Entry 1H07 (X-ray diffraction, 1.85 A resolution); this record covers chain A.

== Chain A ==
Name: Cell division protein kinase 2
Organism: Homo sapiens
Notes: EC 2.7.1.37
UniProtKB: P24941 (CDK2_HUMAN); numbering as in UniProt (aligned over 1-298)
Amino-acid sequence (299 residues; each row starts with the number of its first residue; numbering starts at 0):
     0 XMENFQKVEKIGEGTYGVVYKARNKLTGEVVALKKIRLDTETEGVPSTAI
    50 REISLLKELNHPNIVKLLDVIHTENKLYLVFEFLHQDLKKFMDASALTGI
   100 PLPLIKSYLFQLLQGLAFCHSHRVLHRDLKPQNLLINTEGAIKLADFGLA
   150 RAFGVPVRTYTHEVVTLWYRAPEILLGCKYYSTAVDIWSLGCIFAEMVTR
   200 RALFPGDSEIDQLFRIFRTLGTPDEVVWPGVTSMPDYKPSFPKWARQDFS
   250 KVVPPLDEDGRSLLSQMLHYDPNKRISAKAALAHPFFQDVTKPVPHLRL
Disordered / not traced: 37-43, 151-154, 297-298
Modified positions: ACE (acetyl group) at position 0
Ligand contacts: MFP / MFQ: Ile-10, Gly-11, Glu-12, Gly-13, Val-18, Ala-31, Lys-33, Val-64, Phe-80, Glu-81, Phe-82, Leu-83, His-84, Gln-85, Asp-86, Lys-88, Lys-89, Gln-131, Asn-132, Leu-134, Ala-144, Asp-145
Swiss-Prot annotation at these positions:
  - active site: Asp-127 (Proton acceptor)
  - binding site (ATP): Ile-10 to Val-18, Lys-33, Glu-81 to Leu-83, Asp-86, Lys-129 to Asn-132, Asp-145
  - binding site (Mg(2+)): Asn-132, Asp-145
  - site (CDK7 binding): Lys-9, Lys-88, Lys-89, Leu-166
  - modified residue: Met-1 (N-acetylmethionine), Lys-6 (N6-acetyllysine), Thr-14 (Phosphothreonine), Tyr-15 (Phosphotyrosine), Tyr-19 (Phosphotyrosine), Thr-160 (Phosphothreonine)
  - natural variant: Pro-45 (P45L: In a glioblastoma multiforme sample)
  - mutagenesis: Lys-9 (K9F: Reduced phosphorylation by CAK), Thr-14 (T14A: 2-fold increase in activity), Tyr-15 (Y15F: 2-fold increase in activity), Lys-88 to Lys-89 (Reduced phosphorylation by CAK), Thr-160 (T160A: Abolishes activity), Leu-166 (L166R: Reduced phosphorylation by CAK and reduced kinase activity)

== In short ==
Chain A binds MFP / MFQ. From UniProt: active-site residue Asp-127, 19 ATP-binding residues, Mg2+-binding
residues Asn-132 and Asp-145 and 7 mutagenesis sites.
Chain A is Cell division protein kinase 2 (Homo sapiens); the structure, CDK2 in complex with a disubstituted
4, 6-bis anilino pyrimidine CDK4 inhibitor, was determined by X-ray diffraction (same publication as 1H00,
1H01, 1H08 and 1V1K).
